2F21 - chain A; structure by X-ray diffraction, 1.50 A resolution.

== Chain A ==
Molecule: Peptidyl-prolyl cis-trans isomerase NIMA-interacting 1
From: Homo sapiens
Notes: EC 5.2.1.8; fragment: WW domain
UniProtKB: Q13526 (PIN1_HUMAN); aligned to UniProt positions 1-161 over residues 1-162 (the alignment contains insertions or deletions, so no single offset holds)
Amino-acid sequence (162 residues; numbered 1 to 163; 1 number in that range is skipped by the numbering (no residue carries it; nothing is unmodelled there); the number before each row is that of its first residue):
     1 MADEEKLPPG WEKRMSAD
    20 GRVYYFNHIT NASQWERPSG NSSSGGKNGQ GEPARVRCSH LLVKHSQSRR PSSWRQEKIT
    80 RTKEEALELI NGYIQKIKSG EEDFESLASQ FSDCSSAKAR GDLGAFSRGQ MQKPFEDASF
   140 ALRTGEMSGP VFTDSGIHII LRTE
Not modelled in the structure: 40-48
Differences from the reference sequence: engineered mutation A17 (Arg in Q13526), D18 (Ser in Q13526)
UniProt features mapped onto this chain:
  - modified residue: S72 (Phosphoserine)

== In short ==
Chain A is Peptidyl-prolyl cis-trans isomerase NIMA-interacting 1 (Homo sapiens); the structure, human Pin1
Fip mutant, was determined by X-ray diffraction together with 1ZCN from the same study.
